Entry 9JR3 (electron microscopy, 2.80 A resolution); this record covers chains R and A of the 6 polymer chains in the assembly.

== Chain R ==
Molecule: Parathyroid hormone/parathyroid hormone-related peptide receptor
From: Homo sapiens
Reference sequence: Q03431 (PTH1R_HUMAN); numbering as in UniProt (aligned over 27-593)
Sequence (567 residues; each row starts with the number of its first residue):
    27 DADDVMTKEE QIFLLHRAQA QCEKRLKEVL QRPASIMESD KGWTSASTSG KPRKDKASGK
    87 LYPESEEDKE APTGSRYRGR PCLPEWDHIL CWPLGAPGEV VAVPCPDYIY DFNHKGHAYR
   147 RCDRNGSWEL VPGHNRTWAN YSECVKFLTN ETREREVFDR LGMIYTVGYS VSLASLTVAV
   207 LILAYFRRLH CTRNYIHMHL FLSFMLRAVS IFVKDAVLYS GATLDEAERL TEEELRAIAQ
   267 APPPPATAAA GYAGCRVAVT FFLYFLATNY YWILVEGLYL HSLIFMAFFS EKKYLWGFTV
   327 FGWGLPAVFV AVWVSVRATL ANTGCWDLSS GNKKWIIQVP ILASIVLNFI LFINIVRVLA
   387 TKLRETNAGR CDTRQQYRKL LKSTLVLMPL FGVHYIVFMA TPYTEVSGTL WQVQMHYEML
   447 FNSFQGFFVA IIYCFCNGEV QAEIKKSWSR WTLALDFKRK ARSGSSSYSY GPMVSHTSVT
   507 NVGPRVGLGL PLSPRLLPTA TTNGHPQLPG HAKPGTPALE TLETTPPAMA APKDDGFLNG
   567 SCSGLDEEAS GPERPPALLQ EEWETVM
Disordered / not traced: 27-30, 55-107, 121-123, 149-153, 247-277, 393-398, 484-593
Cystine bridges: Cys-48/Cys-117, Cys-108/Cys-148, Cys-131/Cys-170, Cys-281/Cys-351
Glycans and other covalent adducts: N-acetylglucosamine (NAG) linked to Asn-176
Reported in the primary citation:
  - post-translational modification sites: Asn-176
  - binding site for N-acetylglucosamine: Thr-178, Arg-179
  - conformationally variable residues: Glu-177 (from molecular simulation)
  - mutagenesis - T175A/N176A/E177A: decreased binding to PTHrP
  - mutagenesis - T175A/N176A/E177A, H223A, F314A, F315A, E317A: decreased signaling in response to Gq
  - mutagenesis - T175A/N176A/E177A: increased signaling in response to Gs
  - mutagenesis - N176A: unchanged binding to PTH
  - mutagenesis - H223A: decreased signaling in response to Gs
  - mutagenesis - F314A, F315A: unchanged signaling in response to Gs

== Chain A ==
Molecule: Guanine nucleotide-binding protein G(i) subunit alpha-1 (miniGq)
From: Homo sapiens
Sequence (245 residues; numbered 2 to 246; the number before each row is that of its first residue):
     2 GSTVSAEDKA AAERSKMIDK NLREDGEKAR RTLRLLLLGA DNSGKSTIVK QMRILHGGSG
    62 GSGGTSGIFE TKFQVDKVNF HMFDVGGQRD ERRKWIQCFN DVTAIIFVVD SSDYNRLQEA
   122 LNDFKSIWNN RWLRTISVIL FLNKQDLLAE KVLAGKSKIE DYFPEFARYT TPEDATPEPG
   182 EDPRVTRAKY FIRKEFVDIS TASGDGRHIC YPHFTCAVDT ENARRIFNDC KDIILQMNLR
   242 EYNLV
Disordered / not traced: 2-4, 52-67, 88-93

== Chain R / chain A interface ==
Contacting residue pairs - 23 pairs, chain R then chain A:
  Arg-219(R) with Glu-242(A), salt bridge; Tyr-243(A)
  Tyr-305(R) with Tyr-243(A)
  Leu-306(R) with Tyr-243(A), hydrophobic
  Leu-309(R) with Asn-239(A), hydrogen bond (backbone-side chain); Tyr-243(A), hydrophobic
  Ile-310(R) with Leu-236(A); Leu-240(A), hydrophobic
  Ala-313(R) with Lys-232(A)
  Phe-314(R) with Leu-34(A), hydrophobic; Phe-228(A), hydrophobic; Cys-231(A); Lys-232(A); Ile-235(A), hydrophobic
  Lys-318(R) with Arg-31(A)
  Leu-385(R) with Leu-245(A), hydrophobic
  Lys-388(R) with Leu-236(A)
  Ser-409(R) with Leu-245(A), hydrogen bond (side chain-backbone)
  Leu-413(R) with Leu-245(A), hydrophobic
  Ile-458(R) with Asn-244(A)
  Tyr-459(R) with Tyr-243(A), hydrophobic
  Cys-462(R) with Asn-244(A)
  Asn-463(R) with Glu-242(A), hydrogen bond
Other interface residues (no listed pair), chain R (20 interface residues in all): His-223, Ile-381, Val-412, Glu-465
Other interface residues (no listed pair), chain A (14 interface residues in all): Val-79

== In short ==
Chain R and chain A form an interface of 20 and 14 residues respectively; the contacts include 3 hydrogen
bonds and 1 salt bridge. Polar pairs include Arg-219(R)/Glu-242(A), Leu-309(R)/Asn-239(A) and
Ser-409(R)/Leu-245(A). The paper reports a binding site for N-acetylglucosamine at Thr-178(R) and Arg-179(R);
T175A/N176A/E177A, H223A and F314A of chain R, among others, reduce signaling in response to Gq; 6
substitutions were tested in all.
Here chain R is Parathyroid hormone/parathyroid hormone-related peptide receptor and chain A is Guanine
nucleotide-binding protein G(i) subunit alpha-1 (miniGq), both from Homo sapiens. Entry 9JR3 (Cryo-EM
structure of PTH-PTH1R-Gq (tilted state)) was determined by electron microscopy together with 9JR2 from the
same study.
